8DR2 - chain A; structure by X-ray diffraction, 2.81 A resolution.

== Chain A ==
Name: Carbonic anhydrase
From: Neisseria gonorrhoeae
Notes: EC 4.2.1.1
UniProt: Q50940 (CAH_NEIGO); residues 1-226 here correspond to UniProt positions 27-252 (UniProt number = residue number + 26)
Amino-acid sequence (243 residues; numbered -16 to 226; the number before each row is that of its first residue; numbers below 1 keep their minus sign (His-16 is residue -16)):
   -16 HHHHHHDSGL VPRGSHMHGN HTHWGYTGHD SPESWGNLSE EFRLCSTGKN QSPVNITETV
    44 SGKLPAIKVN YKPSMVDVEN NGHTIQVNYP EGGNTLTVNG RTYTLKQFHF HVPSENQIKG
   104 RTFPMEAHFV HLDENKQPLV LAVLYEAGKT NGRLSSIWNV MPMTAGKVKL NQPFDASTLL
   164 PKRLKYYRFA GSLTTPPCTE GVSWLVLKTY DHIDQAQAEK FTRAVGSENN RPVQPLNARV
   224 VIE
Not modelled in the structure: -16 to 4
Differences from the reference sequence: expression tag (-16 to 0)
UniProt features mapped onto this chain:
  - active site: His66 (Proton acceptor)
  - binding site (Zn(2+)): His92, His94, His111
  - binding site (substrate): Thr177, Thr178
Disulfides: Cys28-Cys181
Metal / ion sites: Zn2+: His92, His94, His111 (together with TE3)
Small-molecule neighbours: TE3 (2-cyclohexyl-N-(5-sulfamoyl-1,3,4-thiadiazol-2-yl)acetamide): Gln90, His92, His94, Glu98, His111, Val113, Leu115, Pro121, Val123, Ser175, Leu176, Thr177, Thr178, Trp187
What the authors report for this chain:
  - binding site for TE3: Gln90, Val113, Leu115

== Overview ==
Bound to chain A: compound TE3. His92, His94 and His111 form the Zn2+ site. From UniProt: active-site residue
His66, 3 Zn2+-binding residues and substrate-binding residues Thr177 and Thr178. From the paper: a binding
site for TE3 at Gln90, Val113 and Leu115.
Chain A is Carbonic anhydrase (Neisseria gonorrhoeae); the structure, Crystal structure of Neisseria
gonorrhoeae carbonic anhydrase with 2-cyclohexyl-N-(5-sulfamoyl-1,3,4-thiadiazol-2-yl)acetamide, was
determined by X-ray diffraction (same publication as 8DPC, 8DQF, 8DRB and 8DYQ).
